PDB entry 4R8A | X-ray diffraction, 3.20 A resolution | chains A and C of the 4 polymer chains in the assembly

# Chain A
Name: Uncharacterized protein
Source organism: Pseudomonas aeruginosa
UniProtKB: Q9I2N0 (Q9I2N0_PSEAE); residue numbers follow UniProt; this construct covers 1-559
Amino-acid sequence (559 residues; numbered 1 to 559; the number before each row is that of its first residue):
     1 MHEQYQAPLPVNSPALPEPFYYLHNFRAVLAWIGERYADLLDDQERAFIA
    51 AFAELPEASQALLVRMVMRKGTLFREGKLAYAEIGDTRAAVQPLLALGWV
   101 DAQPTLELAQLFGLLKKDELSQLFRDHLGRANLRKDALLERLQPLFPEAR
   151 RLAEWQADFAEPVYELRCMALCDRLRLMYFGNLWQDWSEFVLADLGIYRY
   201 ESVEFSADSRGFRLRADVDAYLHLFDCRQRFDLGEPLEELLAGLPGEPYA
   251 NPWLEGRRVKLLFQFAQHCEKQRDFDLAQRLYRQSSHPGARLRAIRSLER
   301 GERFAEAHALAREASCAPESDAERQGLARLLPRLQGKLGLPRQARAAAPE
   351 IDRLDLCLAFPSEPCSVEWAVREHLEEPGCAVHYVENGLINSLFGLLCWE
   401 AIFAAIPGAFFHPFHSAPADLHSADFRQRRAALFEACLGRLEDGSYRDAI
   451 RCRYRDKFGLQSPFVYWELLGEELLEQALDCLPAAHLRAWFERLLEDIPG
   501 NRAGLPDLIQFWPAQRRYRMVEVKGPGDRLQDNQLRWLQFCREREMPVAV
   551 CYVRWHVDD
Unresolved in the structure: 1-15, 554-559
Curated features (UniProtKB/Swiss-Prot):
  - binding site (Mn(2+)): Glu386, Asp507, Glu522, Val523
  - mutagenesis: Arg65 to Arg69 (Impaired ability to incise a 5' flap structure), Trp184 (W184A: No effect on nuclease activity), Val191 to Ile197 (Decreased nuclease activity), Val191 to Leu192 (Decreased nuclease activity), Trp253 (W253P: Weak nuclease activity), Leu421 (L421R: Strongly decreased nuclease activity), Asp507 (D507A: Loss of nuclease activity), Glu522 (E522A: Loss of nuclease activity), Lys524 (K524A: Loss of nuclease activity), Gln534 (Q534A: Loss of function)
From the paper describing this entry:
  - binding site for the 10-nt DNA strand (chain C): Tyr21, Arg65, Arg69, Lys70, Tyr81, Val191, Leu192, Leu195, Ile197
  - binding site for the 15-nt DNA strand: Trp184, Arg228, Arg257, Lys260, Asn387, Leu421, Gly504, Gln531, Asn533
  - binding site for the 21-nt DNA strand: Lys116, Lys117, Lys135, Lys271, Arg293, Arg296, Arg300, Arg329, Arg333
  - mutagenesis - R65A/R69A, L421R: decreased catalytic activity on 5' flap substrate
  - mutagenesis - V191A/L192A/L195A/I197A, V191R/L192R, W253P, Q534A: decreased catalytic activity
  - mutagenesis - W184A: unchanged catalytic activity
  - catalytic residues: Gln534 (proposed by the authors, not directly observed)

# Chain C
Molecule: 10-nt DNA strand
Sequence (10 nucleotides; each row starts with the number of its first residue):
     1 GTTGGGATTG

# Chain A / chain C interface
Contacting residue pairs - 12 pairs, chain A then chain C:
  Leu16(A) with DG10(C), phosphate contact
  Tyr21(A) with DG10(C), hydrogen bond to the phosphate
  Arg65(A) with DT9(C), salt bridge to the phosphate; DG10(C), salt bridge to the phosphate
  Arg69(A) with DT8(C), salt bridge to the phosphate; DT9(C), salt bridge to the phosphate
  Lys70(A) with DA7(C), salt bridge to the phosphate; DT8(C), hydrogen bond to the phosphate
  Tyr81(A) with DT9(C), hydrogen bond to the phosphate
  Val191(A) with DG10(C), base contact
  Leu195(A) with DG10(C), base contact
  Ile197(A) with DG10(C), base contact
Interface residues without a listed pair, chain A (13 interface residues in all): Gly71, Phe74, Ser188, Leu192

# Overview
13 residues of chain A face 4 of chain C across their interface; the contacts include 3 hydrogen bonds and 5
salt bridges. Polar contacts include Tyr21(A)-DG10(C), Lys70(A)-DT8(C) and Tyr81(A)-DT9(C). The paper reports
the catalytic residue Gln534(A); V191A/L192A/L195A/I197A, V191R/L192R and W253P of chain A, among others,
reduce catalytic activity; 7 substitutions were tested in all.
Here chain A is Uncharacterized protein (Pseudomonas aeruginosa) and chain C is a 10-nt DNA strand. Entry 4R8A
(Crystal structure of paFAN1 - 5' flap DNA complex) was determined by X-ray diffraction (same publication as
4R89).
